8ICO - chains T and A of the 3 polymer chains in the assembly; structure by X-ray diffraction, 2.70 A resolution.

== Chain T ==
Molecule: 8-nt DNA strand
Sequence (8 nucleotides; row label = number of the first residue in the row):
     1 CATTAGAA

== Chain A ==
Name: Protein (DNA polymerase beta (e.c.2.7.7.7))
Organism: Homo sapiens
Reference sequence: P06746 (DPOB_HUMAN); residues 2-335 here correspond to UniProt positions 1-334 (UniProt number = residue number - 1)
Sequence (335 residues; each row starts with the number of its first residue):
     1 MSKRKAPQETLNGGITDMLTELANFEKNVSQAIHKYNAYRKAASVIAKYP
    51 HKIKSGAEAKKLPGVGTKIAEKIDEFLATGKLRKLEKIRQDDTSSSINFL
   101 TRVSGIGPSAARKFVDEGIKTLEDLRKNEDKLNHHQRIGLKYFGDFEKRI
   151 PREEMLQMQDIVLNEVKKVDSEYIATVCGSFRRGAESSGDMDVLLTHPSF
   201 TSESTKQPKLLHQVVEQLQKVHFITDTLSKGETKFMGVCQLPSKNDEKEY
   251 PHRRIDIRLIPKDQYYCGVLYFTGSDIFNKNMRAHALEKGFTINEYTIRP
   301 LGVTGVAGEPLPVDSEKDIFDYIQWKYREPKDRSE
Unresolved in the structure: 1-8
UniProt features mapped onto this chain:
  - binding site (K(+)): Lys-61
  - binding site (Na(+)): Lys-61
Metal / ion sites: Na+ site 1: Lys-60, Leu-62; Na+ site 2: Thr-101, Val-103, Ile-106 (shared with 1 residue of chain P); Mn2+ site 1: Asp-190 (together with 3'-azido-3'-deoxythymidine-5'-triphosphate)
Small-molecule neighbours: 3'-azido-3'-deoxythymidine-5'-triphosphate (AZT): Arg-149, Gly-179, Ser-180, Arg-183, Ser-187, Ser-188, Gly-189, Asp-190, Asp-192, Tyr-271, Phe-272, Thr-273, Gly-274, Asn-279

== How chain T and chain A interact ==
Residue-residue contacts (11; chain T residue first):
  DA2(T) / Tyr-296(A)  sugar contact
  DT3(T) / Thr-233(A)  phosphate contact
  DT3(T) / Lys-234(A)  phosphate contact
  DT4(T) / Ser-229(A)  phosphate contact
  DT4(T) / Gly-231(A)  phosphate contact
  DT4(T) / Glu-232(A)  hydrogen bond to the phosphate
  DT4(T) / Thr-233(A)  hydrogen bond to the phosphate
  DT4(T) / Lys-234(A)  hydrogen bond to the phosphate
  DA5(T) / Ser-229(A)  phosphate contact
  DA5(T) / Lys-230(A)  hydrogen bond to the phosphate
  DG6(T) / Asn-133(A)  phosphate contact
Other interface residues (no listed pair), chain T (6 interface residues in all): DC1
Other interface residues (no listed pair), chain A (10 interface residues in all): His-134, Glu-295

== Overview ==
The interface between chain T and chain A involves 6 residues on one side and 10 on the other, with 4 hydrogen
bonds. Polar pairs include DT4(T)/Glu-232(A), DT4(T)/Thr-233(A) and DT4(T)/Lys-234(A). Bound to chain A:
3'-azido-3'-deoxythymidine-5'-triphosphate.
Chain T is an 8-nt DNA strand and chain A is Protein (DNA polymerase beta (e.c.2.7.7.7)) (Homo sapiens); the
structure, DNA polymerase beta (pol B) (e.c.2.7.7.7) complexed with seven base pairs of DNA; soaked in the
..., was determined by X-ray diffraction, deposited together with 1ZQT, 7ICE, 7ICF, 7ICG, 7ICH, 7ICI and 39
further entries.
